7U25 - chain A; structure by X-ray diffraction, 3.19 A resolution.

== Chain A ==
Molecule: Acetolactate synthase, chloroplastic
From: Arabidopsis thaliana
Notes: EC 2.2.1.6
UniProt: P17597 (ILVB_ARATH); residue numbers follow UniProt; this construct covers 86-667
Chain sequence (590 residues; row label = number of the first residue in the row):
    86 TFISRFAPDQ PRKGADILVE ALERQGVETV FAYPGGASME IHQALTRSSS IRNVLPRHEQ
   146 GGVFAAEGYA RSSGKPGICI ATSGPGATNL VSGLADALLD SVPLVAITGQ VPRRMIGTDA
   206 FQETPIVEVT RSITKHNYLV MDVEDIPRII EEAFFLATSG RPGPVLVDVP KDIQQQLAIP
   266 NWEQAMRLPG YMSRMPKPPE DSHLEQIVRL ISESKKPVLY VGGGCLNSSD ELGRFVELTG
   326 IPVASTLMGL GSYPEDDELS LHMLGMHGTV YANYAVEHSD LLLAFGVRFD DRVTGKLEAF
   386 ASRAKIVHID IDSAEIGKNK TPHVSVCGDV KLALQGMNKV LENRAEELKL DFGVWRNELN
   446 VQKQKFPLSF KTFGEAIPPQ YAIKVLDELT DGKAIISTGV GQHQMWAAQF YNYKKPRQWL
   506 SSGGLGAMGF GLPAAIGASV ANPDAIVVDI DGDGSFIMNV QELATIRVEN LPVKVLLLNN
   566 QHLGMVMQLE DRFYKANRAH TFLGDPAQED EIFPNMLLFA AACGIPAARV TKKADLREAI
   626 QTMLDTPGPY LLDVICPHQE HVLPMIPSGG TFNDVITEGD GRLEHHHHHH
Not modelled in the structure: 668-675
Construct notes: conflict E340 (Cys in P17597); engineered mutation L574 (Trp in P17597); expression tag (668-675)
Ion coordination: Mg2+: D538, N565, H567 (together with thiamin thiazolone diphosphate)
Ligand contacts:
  - 6QL (2,6-bis[(4,6-dimethoxypyrimidin-2-yl)oxy]benzoic acid): G120, G121, A122, S168, V196, P197, R199, M200, F206, Q207, K256, Q260, M351, H352, D376, R377, M570, V571, L574, S653, G654
  - FAD (flavin-adenine dinucleotide): L184, D185, S186, F206, R246, P247, Y305, G307, G308, G309, T331, L332, M333, M348, L349, G350, M351, H352, G353, G371, V372, R373, D375, R377, V378, D395, I396, D397, E400, G413, D414, V415, V485, Q489, M490, S507, G508, G509, G511
  - N-cyclohexyltaurine (NHE; 2-[N-cyclohexylamino]ethane sulfonic acid): K220, H221, L241, R272, L273, P274, G275, Y276
  - thiamin thiazolone diphosphate (TZD; 2-{3-[(4-amino-2-methylpyrimidin-5-yl)methyl]-4-methyl-2-oxo-2,3-dihydro-1,3-thiazol-5-yl}ethyl trihydrogen diphosphate): Y118, P119, G120, G121, E144, T167, P170, G171, N174, Q207, V485, G486, Q487, H488, G511, A512, M513, G537, D538, G539, S540, M543, N565, H567, L568, G569, M570, V571, L588
Swiss-Prot annotation at these positions:
  - binding site (thiamine diphosphate): E144, Q207, Q487, H488, G511 to M513, D538 to S540, N565 to M570
  - binding site (FAD): S186, R246, G308, T331, L332, L349 to H352, G371 to D375, D395, I396, D414, V415, G508, G509
  - binding site ((R)-imazaquin): K220, R246
  - binding site (chlorimuron-ethyl): K256, D376, R377, S653
  - binding site (Mg(2+)): D538, N565, H567
  - mutagenesis: A122 (A122V: Reduced catalytic activity. Resistant to imidazolinone herbicides but not to sulfonylurea herbicides), M124 (M124E: Reduced catalytic activity. Resistant to imidazolinone herbicides and reduced sensitivity to sulfonylurea herbicides; M124I: No effect on catalytic activity ...), P197 (P197S: In csr1-1/GH50; resistant to sulfonylurea but not to imidazolinone herbicides), R199 (R199A/E: No effect on catalytic activity. Resistant to imidazolinone herbicides but not to sulfonylurea herbicides), S653 (S653A: No effect on catalytic activity or sensitivity to herbicides; S653F: No effect on catalytic activity. Resistant to imidazolinone herbicides and also slightly sulfonylurea-resistant ...)
Reported in the primary citation:
  - mutagenesis - W574L (Kd 6.1 uM): decreased binding to 6QL
  - mutagenesis - P197L, P197T, S653T: unchanged catalytic activity
  - mutagenesis - P197T: decreased binding to CE
  - mutagenesis - P197T: decreased binding to PS
  - mutagenesis - P197T: decreased binding to AS
  - mutagenesis - P197T: increased binding to IQ
  - mutagenesis - S653T (10-fold): decreased binding to IQ
  - mutagenesis - P197T: decreased binding to BS

== Overview ==
Ligands of chain A: compound 6QL, flavin-adenine dinucleotide, thiamin thiazolone diphosphate and
N-cyclohexyltaurine. UniProt lists 16 thiamine diphosphate-binding residues, 20 FAD-binding residues,
(R)-imazaquin-binding residues K220 and R246 and 4 chlorimuron-ethyl-binding residues. The paper reports that
W574L reduces binding to 6QL; P197T reduces binding to CE; 4 substitutions were tested in all.
Chain A is Acetolactate synthase, chloroplastic (Arabidopsis thaliana); the structure, Crystal structure of
arabidopsis thaliana acetohydroxyacid synthase W574L mutant in complex with bispyribac-sodium, was determined
by X-ray diffraction together with 7STQ, 7TZZ, 7U1D and 7U1U from the same study.
